PDB entry 6FU2 | X-ray diffraction, 2.71 A resolution | chains B and C of the 4 polymer chains in the assembly

[Chain B]
Molecule: ATP phosphoribosyltransferase regulatory subunit
Source organism: Psychrobacter arcticus
Reference sequence: Q4FTX3 (HISZ_PSYA2); residues 1-387 here = UniProt positions 1-387
Amino-acid sequence (388 residues; each row starts with the number of its first residue; numbering starts at 0):
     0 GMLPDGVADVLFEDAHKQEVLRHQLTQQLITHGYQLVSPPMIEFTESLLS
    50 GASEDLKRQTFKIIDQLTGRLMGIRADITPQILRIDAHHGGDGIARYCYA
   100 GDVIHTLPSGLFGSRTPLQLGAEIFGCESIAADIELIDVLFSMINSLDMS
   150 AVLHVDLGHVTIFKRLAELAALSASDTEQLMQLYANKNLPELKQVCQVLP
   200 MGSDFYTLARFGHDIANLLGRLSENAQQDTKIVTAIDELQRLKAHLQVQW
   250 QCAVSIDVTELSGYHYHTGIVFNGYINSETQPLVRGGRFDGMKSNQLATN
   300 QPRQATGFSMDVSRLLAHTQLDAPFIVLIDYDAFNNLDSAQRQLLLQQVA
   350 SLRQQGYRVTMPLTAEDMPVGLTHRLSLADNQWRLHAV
Not modelled in the structure: 0, 290-300
Differences from the reference sequence: expression tag (0)

[Chain C]
Molecule: ATP phosphoribosyltransferase
Source organism: Psychrobacter arcticus
Notes: EC 2.4.2.17
Reference sequence: Q4FQF7 (HIS1_PSYA2); residues 1-231 here = UniProt positions 1-231
Amino-acid sequence (232 residues; numbered 0 to 231; the number before each row is that of its first residue; numbering starts at 0):
     0 GMTEVTNSLPTSGLLNEANDEFLGLTLALSKGRILEETMPLLRAAGVELL
    50 EDPEASRKLIFPTSNPNVRVLILRASDVPTYVEHGAADFGVAGKDVLLEH
   100 GANHVYELLDLKIAQCKLMTAGVKDAPLPNRRLRIATKYVNVARAYFASQ
   150 GQQVDVIKLYGSMELAPLVGLGDLIVDVVDTGNTLRANGLEARDHICDVS
   200 SRLIVNQVSYKRKFALLEPILDSFKNSINSTS
Not modelled in the structure: 0-19, 229-231
Differences from the reference sequence: expression tag (0)
Small-molecule neighbours:
  - ATP (adenosine-5'-triphosphate): Ser29, Lys30, Arg32, Ile33, Ala74, Ser75, Gly92, Asp94, Val95, Ala113, Gln114, Cys115, Lys137, Val177, Asp179, Val198
  - 1-O-pyrophosphono-5-O-phosphono-ribose (PRP; 1-O-pyrophosphono-5-O-phosphono-alpha-D-ribofuranose): Arg32, Glu163, Asp176, Val177, Val178, Asp179, Thr180, Gly181, Asn182, Thr183
What the authors report for this chain:
  - binding site for 1-O-pyrophosphono-5-O-phosphono-ribose: Arg32, Arg56, Glu163
  - binding site for ATP: Arg32, Arg73
  - conformationally variable residues (side-chain flip): Arg56
  - catalytic residues: Arg56 (proposed by the authors, not directly observed)
  - mutagenesis - R56A (6-fold): decreased catalytic activity on in the presence of PaHisZ

[Chain B / chain C interface]
Contacting residue pairs (22):
  Met1(B) with Ala147(C), hydrophobic; Gln149(C); Gly150(C); Gln151(C); Gln152(C)
  Leu2(B) with Arg131(C); Gln152(C), hydrogen bond (backbone-side chain)
  Pro3(B) with Arg131(C), hydrogen bond (backbone-side chain)
  Asp4(B) with Arg143(C), salt bridge; Val153(C); Asp154(C); Val155(C)
  Gly5(B) with Arg131(C); Asp154(C), hydrogen bond (backbone-side chain)
  Val6(B) with Arg131(C), hydrogen bond (backbone-side chain)
  Ala7(B) with Arg131(C)
  Leu110(B) with Ile156(C), hydrophobic; Leu170(C), hydrophobic
  Phe111(B) with Arg133(C); Asp154(C); Ile156(C), hydrophobic; Leu170(C)
Also at the interface, not in a pair above, chain B (10 interface residues in all): Gly112

[In short]
10 residues of chain B face 13 of chain C across their interface; the contacts include 4 hydrogen bonds and 1
salt bridge. Among the polar pairs are Asp4(B)-Arg143(C), Leu2(B)-Gln152(C) and Pro3(B)-Arg131(C). The paper
reports the catalytic residue Arg56(C); R56A of chain C reduces catalytic activity on in the presence of
PaHisZ.
Here chain B is ATP phosphoribosyltransferase regulatory subunit and chain C is ATP phosphoribosyltransferase,
both from Psychrobacter arcticus. Entry 6FU2 (ATP phosphoribosyltransferase (HisZG ATPPRT) from Psychrobacter
arcticus in complex with PRPP and ATP) was determined by X-ray diffraction (same publication as 6FTT, 6FU7 and
6FUA).
